PDB entry 6DBT | electron microscopy, 4.30 A resolution (low resolution: residue-level contacts below are approximate; hydrogen-bond / salt-bridge calls are withheld) | chains A and G of the 8 polymer chains in the assembly

[Chain A]
Protein: Recombination activating gene 1 - MBP chimera
Source organism: Escherichia coli
Notes: EC 2.3.2.27
UniProtKB: chimeric construct of P0AEX9, O13033: residues -113 to 250 from P0AEX9 (MALE_ECOLI) positions 29-392 (UniProt number = residue number + 142); residues 271-1031 from O13033 positions 271-1031 (same numbers)
Amino-acid sequence (1159 residues; each row starts with the number of its first residue; numbers below 1 keep their minus sign (Met-127 is residue -127)):
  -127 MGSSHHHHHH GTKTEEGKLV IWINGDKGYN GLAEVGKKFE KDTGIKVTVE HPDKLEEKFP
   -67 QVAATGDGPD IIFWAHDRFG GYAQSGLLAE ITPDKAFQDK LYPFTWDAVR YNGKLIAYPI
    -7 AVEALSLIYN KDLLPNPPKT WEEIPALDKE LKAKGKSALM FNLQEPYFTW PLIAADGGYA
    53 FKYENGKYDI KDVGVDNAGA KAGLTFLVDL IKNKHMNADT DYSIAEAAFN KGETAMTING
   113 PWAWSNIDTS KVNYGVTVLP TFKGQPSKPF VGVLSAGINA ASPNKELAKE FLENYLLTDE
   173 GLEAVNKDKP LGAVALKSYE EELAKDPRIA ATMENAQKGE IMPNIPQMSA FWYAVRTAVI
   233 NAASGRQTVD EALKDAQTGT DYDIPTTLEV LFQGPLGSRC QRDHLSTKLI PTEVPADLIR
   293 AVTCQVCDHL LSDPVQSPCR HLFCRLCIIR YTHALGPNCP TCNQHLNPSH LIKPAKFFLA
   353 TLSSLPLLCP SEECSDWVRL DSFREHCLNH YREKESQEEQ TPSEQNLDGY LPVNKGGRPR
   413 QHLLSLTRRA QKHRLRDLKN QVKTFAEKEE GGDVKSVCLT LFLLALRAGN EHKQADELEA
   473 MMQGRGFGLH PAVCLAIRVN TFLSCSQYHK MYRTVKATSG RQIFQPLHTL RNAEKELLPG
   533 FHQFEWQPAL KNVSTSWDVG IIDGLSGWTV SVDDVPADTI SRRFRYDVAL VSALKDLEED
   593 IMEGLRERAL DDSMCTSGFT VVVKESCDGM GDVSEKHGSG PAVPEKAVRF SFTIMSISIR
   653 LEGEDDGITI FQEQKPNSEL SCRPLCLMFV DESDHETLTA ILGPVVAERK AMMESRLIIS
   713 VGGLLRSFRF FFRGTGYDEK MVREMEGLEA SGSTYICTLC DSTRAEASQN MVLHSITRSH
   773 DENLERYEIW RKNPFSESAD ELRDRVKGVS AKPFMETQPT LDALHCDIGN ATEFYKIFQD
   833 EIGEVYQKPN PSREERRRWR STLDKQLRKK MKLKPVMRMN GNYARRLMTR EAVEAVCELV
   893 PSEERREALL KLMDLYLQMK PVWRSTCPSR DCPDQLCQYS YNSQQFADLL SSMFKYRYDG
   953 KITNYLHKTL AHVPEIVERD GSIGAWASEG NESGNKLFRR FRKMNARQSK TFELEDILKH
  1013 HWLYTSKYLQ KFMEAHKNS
Not modelled in the structure: -127 to 407, 629-635, 1029-1031
Differences from the reference sequence: initiating methionine (-127); expression tag (-126 to -114); linker (251-270)
Ion coordination: Zn2+: Cys749, Cys752, His959, His964; Ca2+ near Glu984 (its only coordinating residue here)

[Chain G]
Molecule: Forward strand of 23-RSS substrate DNA
Sequence (61 nucleotides; each row starts with the number of its first residue):
     1 GATCTGGCCT GTCTTACACA GTGGTAGTAC TCCACTGTCT GGCTGTACAA AAACCCTGCA
    61 G

[How chain A and chain G interact]
Pairs across the interface - 18 pairs, chain A then chain G:
  Arg410(A) - DA51(G)
  Arg410(A) - DA52(G)
  Arg420(A) - DG42(G)
  Arg420(A) - DC43(G)
  Arg421(A) - DA47(G)
  Lys424(A) - DT44(G)
  Arg428(A) - DT46(G)
  Lys431(A) - DG45(G)
  Ser496(A) - DT22(G)
  Ser496(A) - DG23(G)
  Cys497(A) - DG23(G)
  Arg523(A) - DG24(G)
  Asn997(A) - DG23(G)
  Ala998(A) - DT22(G)
  Arg999(A) - DG21(G)
  Arg999(A) - DT22(G)
  Asp1008(A) - DG23(G)
  Lys1011(A) - DG24(G)
Other interface residues (no listed pair), chain A (21 interface residues in all): Gly408, Gly409, Pro411, Ser498, Met996, Gln1000, His1012
Other interface residues (no listed pair), chain G (17 interface residues in all): DT25, DC48, DA53, DC54, DC55

[Summary]
21 residues of chain A face 17 of chain G across their interface. Cys749(A), Cys752(A), His959(A) and
His964(A) form the Zn2+ site.
Chain A is Recombination activating gene 1 - MBP chimera (Escherichia coli) and chain G is Forward strand of
23-RSS substrate DNA; the structure, Cryo-EM structure of RAG in complex with 12-RSS and 23-RSS substrate
DNAs, was determined by electron microscopy, deposited together with 6DBI, 6DBJ, 6DBL, 6DBO, 6DBQ, 6DBR and 4
further entries.
